Entry 6RHZ (electron microscopy, 3.20 A resolution); this record covers chains A and B of the 11 polymer chains in the assembly.

Chain A:
Molecule: Photosystem I P700 chlorophyll a apoprotein A1
Organism: Dunaliella salina
Notes: EC 1.97.1.12
Reference sequence: D0FXV2 (D0FXV2_DUNSA); numbering as in UniProt (aligned over 13-751)
Chain sequence (739 residues; each row starts with the number of its first residue):
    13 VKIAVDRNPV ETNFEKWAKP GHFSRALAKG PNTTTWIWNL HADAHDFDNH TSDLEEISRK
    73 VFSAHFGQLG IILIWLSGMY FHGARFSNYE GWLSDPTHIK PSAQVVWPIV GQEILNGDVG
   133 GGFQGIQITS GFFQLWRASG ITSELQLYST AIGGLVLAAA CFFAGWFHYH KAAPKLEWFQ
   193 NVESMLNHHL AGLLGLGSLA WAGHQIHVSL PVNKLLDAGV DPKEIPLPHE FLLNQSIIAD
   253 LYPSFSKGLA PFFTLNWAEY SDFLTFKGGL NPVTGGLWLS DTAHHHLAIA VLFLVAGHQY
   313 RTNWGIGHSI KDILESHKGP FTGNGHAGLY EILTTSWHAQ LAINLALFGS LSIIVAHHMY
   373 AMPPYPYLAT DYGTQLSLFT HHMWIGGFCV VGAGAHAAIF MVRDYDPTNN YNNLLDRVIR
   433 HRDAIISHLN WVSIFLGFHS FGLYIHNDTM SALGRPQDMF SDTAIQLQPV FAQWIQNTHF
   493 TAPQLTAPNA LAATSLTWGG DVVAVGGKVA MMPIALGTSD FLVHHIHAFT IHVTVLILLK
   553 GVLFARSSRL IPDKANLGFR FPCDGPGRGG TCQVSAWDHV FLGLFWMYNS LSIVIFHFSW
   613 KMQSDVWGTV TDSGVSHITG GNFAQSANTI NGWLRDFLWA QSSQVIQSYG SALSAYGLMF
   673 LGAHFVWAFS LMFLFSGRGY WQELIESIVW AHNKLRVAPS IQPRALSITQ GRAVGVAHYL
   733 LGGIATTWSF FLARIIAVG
Bound ions: chlorophyll a Mg site 1 near Gln116 (its only coordinating residue here); chlorophyll a Mg site 2 near Gln124 (its only coordinating residue here); chlorophyll a Mg site 3 near Thr498 (its only coordinating residue here); 4Fe-4S cluster Fe: Cys575, Cys584 (shared with Cys560(B), Cys569(B) of chain B)
Small-molecule neighbours:
  - beta-carotene (BCR), molecule 1: Ile84, Trp87, Leu88, Gly204, Leu205, Leu208, Gly209
  - beta-carotene (BCR), molecule 2: Leu85, Leu88, Thr162, Gly165, Gly166, Leu169, Leu208, Leu211, Ala212
  - beta-carotene (BCR), molecule 3: Trp119, Pro120, Ile121
  - beta-carotene (BCR), molecule 4: Leu211, Leu261, Phe264, Leu299, Val303, Leu306, Val307, His310
  - beta-carotene (BCR), molecule 5: Leu345, Ala351, Ile355, Ala409, Phe412
  - beta-carotene (BCR), molecule 6: Ala354, Ala358, Leu359, Ser362, Val402, Ala405, Gly406, Ala409, Val547, Leu550, Leu551, Val554
  - beta-carotene (BCR), molecule 7: Met671, Gly674, Phe677, Val678, Leu733, Ile736, Ala737, Trp740
  - chlorophyll a isomer (CL0): Phe453, Tyr456, Ile538, Phe541, Tyr600, Asn601, Ser604, Ile605, Phe608, Ile642, Trp645, Leu646, Leu650, Ser654, Ile658, Phe672, His676, Trp679, Tyr731, Gly735, Thr738, Thr739, Phe742
  - chlorophyll a (CLA), molecule 1: Val13, Lys14, Ile15, Trp190, Asn193, Ser196, His200, Thr314, Trp316
  - chlorophyll a (CLA), molecule 2: Ile15, Val17, Phe74, Phe78, Ala172, Phe175, Ala176, Phe179, His180, Ala184, Pro186, Trp190
  - chlorophyll a (CLA), molecule 3: Val22, Glu23, Thr24, Asn25, Phe26, Lys28, Trp29, His34, Lys72, Ser75, Phe174, Gly177, Trp178, Tyr181, His182
  - chlorophyll a (CLA), molecule 4: Trp29, Pro32, Trp48, Ile49, Trp50, Leu52, His53
  - chlorophyll a (CLA), molecule 5: Trp29, His34, Phe35, Leu52, His53, Ala56, His57, Phe59, His62, Lys72, Ala76, Gly79, Gln80, Ile83
  - chlorophyll a (CLA), molecule 6: Thr46, Ile49, Trp50, Ile697, Ile700, Val701, His704, Val709, Ala710, Pro711, Ile713, Pro715, Arg716, Leu718
  - chlorophyll a (CLA), molecule 7: Trp50, Phe677, Val678, Phe681, Phe685, Leu718, Gln722, Ala725, Val726, Ala729, His730, Leu733
  - chlorophyll a (CLA), molecule 8: His53, Ala54, His57, Asp58, His350, Leu353, Leu357, Phe400, Cys401, Val403, Gly404, Ala407, His408, Ile411, Arg415, Phe571, Arg572, Trp589, Val592, Leu596, Leu733
  - chlorophyll a (CLA), molecule 9: His57, Phe59, Asp60, Val73, Ala76, His77, Gln80, Leu81, Ile84, Leu85, Leu88, Trp349, His350, Gln352, Leu353, Asn356, Leu357, Phe360
  - chlorophyll a (CLA), molecule 10: His57, Gln80, Ile83, Ile84, Trp87, Phe360, Ile397, Phe400, Cys401
  - chlorophyll a (CLA), molecule 11: Ser70, His77, Leu188, Phe191, Val194, Met197, Leu198, His201, Leu202, Ile322, Leu326, Tyr342, Leu345, Thr346, Thr347, Ser348, Trp349, Gln352, Ile355, Asn356, Leu359, Phe360
  - chlorophyll a (CLA), molecule 12: Phe74, His77, Phe78, Leu81, Leu169, Cys173, Trp190, Phe191, Asn193, Ser196, Met197, His200, His201, Gly204, Leu205
  - chlorophyll a (CLA), molecule 13: Ile86, Trp87, Ser89, Gly90, Met91, Phe93, His94, Phe98, Gln116, Val117, Trp119, Leu167
  - chlorophyll a (CLA), molecule 14: Trp87, Met91, Ala115, Gln116, Ile138, Gln139, Ile140, Thr141, Ser142, Phe144, Ala667, Tyr668, Trp740
  - chlorophyll a (CLA), molecule 15: Trp87, Met91, Thr141, Ser142, Phe144, Ser389, Leu390, Thr392, His393, Trp396, Ile397, Phe400, Met671, Ile736, Thr739, Trp740
  - chlorophyll a (CLA), molecule 16: Trp87, Leu88, Ser142, Gly143, Phe144, Leu147, Leu205, Leu206, Phe360, Leu363, Ser364, Val367, Met371, Tyr377, Leu390, His393, His394, Ile397
  - chlorophyll a (CLA), molecule 17: Gln116, Val117, Val118, Trp119, Ile121, Val122, Gln124, Leu127, Ile138, Ala667, Leu670
  - chlorophyll a (CLA), molecule 18: Leu147, Ala150, Leu205, Leu206, Gly209, Ser210, Trp213, Gln217, Leu291, Thr294, His297, His298, Ile301, Phe305, Leu363, Ile366, Val367, His370, Met371, Pro376, Tyr377
  - chlorophyll a (CLA), molecule 19: Ser151, Gly152, Ile153, Gln158, Ser161, Thr162, Gly209, Ala212, Trp213, Gly215, His216, His219, Val220, Pro240, Leu244
  - chlorophyll a (CLA), molecule 20: Leu157, Gln158, Ser161, Leu239, His241, Leu244, Leu245
  - chlorophyll a (CLA), molecule 21: Leu198, Leu202, Leu206, Leu304, Phe305, Ala308, Gln311, Tyr312, Ile322, Ile325, Leu359, Leu427, Val430, Val554
  - chlorophyll a (CLA), molecule 22: Asn199, His200, Ala203, Gly204, Leu208, Leu306, His310, Gln311, Tyr312, Arg313, Thr314, Asn315, Trp316, Ile318
  - chlorophyll a (CLA), molecule 23: Leu211, Ala212, Ala214, Gly215, Ile218, His219, Leu244, Gln247, Phe257, Gly260, Leu261, Phe264, Tyr272, Phe275, Leu299
  - chlorophyll a (CLA), molecule 24: Phe264, Trp269, Ala270, Tyr272, Ser273, Leu276, Phe278, His296, Leu299, Ala300, Val303, Asn501
  - chlorophyll a (CLA), molecule 25: Thr277, Phe278, Gly280, Leu289, Asp293, Thr294, His296, His297, Ala300, Ile301, Leu304, His370, Met374, Pro376, Ala505, Thr506
  - chlorophyll a (CLA), molecule 26: Phe278, Leu497, Thr498, Ala499, Pro500, Asn501, Ala502
  - chlorophyll a (CLA), molecule 27: Leu304, Leu359, Ile366, His369, His370, Tyr372, Ala373, Met374, Thr506, Ser507, Thr509, Trp510
  - chlorophyll a (CLA), molecule 28: Val307, His310, Gln311, Ile318, Gly319, His320
  - chlorophyll a (CLA), molecule 29: Gln311, His320, Asp324, Ile325, Ser328, His329
  - chlorophyll a (CLA), molecule 30: Ile325, Leu326, His329, His338, Leu341, Leu345, Leu426, Leu427, Val430
  - chlorophyll a (CLA), molecule 31: His329, Lys330, Pro332, Phe333
  - chlorophyll a (CLA), molecule 32: Phe333, Thr334, Leu426, Arg429, Val430, His433, Ile437, His440
  - chlorophyll a (CLA), molecule 33: Ile365, Ile366, His369, Met395, Val402, Ile543, Thr546, Val547, Met599, Ser602, Leu603, Val606
  - chlorophyll a (CLA), molecule 34: His369, Tyr372, Phe391, Phe483, Ala484, Ile487, Gln488, Thr509, Trp510, Ile526, Leu528, His536, His539, Ile543, Val606, His609, Phe610
  - chlorophyll a (CLA), molecule 35: Ala436, His440, Trp443
  - chlorophyll a (CLA), molecule 36: Ile437, His440, Leu441, Val444, Ala540, Ile543, His544, Val547
  - chlorophyll a (CLA), molecule 37: Ser439, Asn442, Trp443, Ile446
  - chlorophyll a (CLA), molecule 38: Asn442, Ser445, Ile446, Gly449, Phe450, Phe453, Gly454, Ile457, Phe541, Leu548, Ile549, Leu594, Phe597, Trp598
  - chlorophyll a (CLA), molecule 39: Trp443, Ile446, Phe447, Phe450, His451
  - chlorophyll a (CLA), molecule 40: Trp443, Phe447, Leu448, Gln480, Pro481, Val482, Phe483, Ala484, Leu528, Phe533, His536, His537, Ala540, His544
  - chlorophyll a (CLA), molecule 41: Phe450, His451, Gly454, Leu455, Ile457, His458, Thr461, Met462, Arg467, Asp470, Phe472, Ile477
  - chlorophyll a (CLA), molecule 42: Phe453, Ile457, Asp460, Phe541, Phe597, Trp598, Tyr600, Asn601, Ile642, Leu646, Trp679, Tyr731
  - chlorophyll a (CLA), molecule 43: Thr461, Ala464, Leu465
  - chlorophyll a (CLA), molecule 44: Trp486, Ile487, Thr490, His491, Ala494, Thr498, Ala499, Thr506, Trp510
  - chlorophyll a (CLA), molecule 45: Leu670, Leu673, Gly674, His676, Phe677, Trp679, Ala680
  - chlorophyll a (CLA), molecule 46: Phe677, Ala680, Phe681, Leu683, Met684, Phe687, Ser688, Tyr692, Trp693, Leu696
  - chlorophyll a (CLA), molecule 47: Ile700, Ala703, His704, Leu707, Val709
  - chlorophyll a (CLA), molecule 48: Trp702, Ala703, Lys706
  - phylloquinone (PQN): Met684, Phe685, Ser688, Gly689, Arg690, Trp693, Ala717, Leu718, Ser719, Gly723
  - 4Fe-4S cluster (SF4): Cys575, Gly577, Pro578, Cys584, Ile720, Arg724

Chain B:
Molecule: Photosystem I P700 chlorophyll a apoprotein A2
Organism: Dunaliella salina
Notes: EC 1.97.1.12
Reference sequence: D0FXZ0 (D0FXZ0_DUNSA); numbering as in UniProt (aligned over 6-735)
Chain sequence (730 residues; numbered 6 to 735; the number before each row is that of its first residue):
     6 FPKFSQGLAQ DPSTRRIWYG LATAHDFESH DGMTEENLYQ KIFASHFGQL AIIFLWTSGN
    66 LFHVAWQGNF EQWVTDPIHV RPIAHAIWDP HFGQPAVEAF TRGGASGPVN IATSGVYQWW
   126 YTIGLRSNQE LYVSSVFLAL VSAVFLFAGW LHLQPNFQPS LSWFKDAESR LNHHLAGLFG
   186 VSSLAWTGHL VHVAIPESRG QHVGWDNFLS VLPHPQGLTP FWSGNWAAYA QNPDTASHAF
   246 GTADGSGTAI LTFLGGFHPQ TQSLWLSDMA HHHLAIAVLF IVAGHMYRTN FGIGHRLEAI
   306 LEAHTPPAGG LGAGHKGLFH TVNNSLHFQL GLALASVGTI TSLVAQHMYS LPPYAYLAVD
   366 FTTQASLYTH HQYIAGFIMC GAFAHGAIFF IRDYDPEQNK GNVLARVLDH KEAIISHLSW
   426 VSLFLGFHTL GLYVHNDVVQ AFGTPEKQIL IEPVFAQWIQ AAQGKSLYGF DLLLASSSSP
   486 AYSAGQSLWL PGWLEAINNN QNSLFLTIGP GDFLVHHAIA LGLHTTTLIL VKGALDARGS
   546 KLMPDKKDFG YSFPCDGPGR GGTCDISAYD AFYLAVFWML NTIGWVTFYW HWKHLTLWQG
   606 NVSQFDESST YLMGWLRDYL WLNSSQLING YNPFGMNSLS VWAWTFLFGH LVYATGFMFL
   666 ISWRGYWQEL IETLVWAHEK TPLANLVYWK DKPVALSIVQ ARLVGLAHFS VGYIFTYAAF
   726 LIASTAGRFG
Bound ions: chlorophyll a Mg near Asp94 (its only coordinating residue here); 4Fe-4S cluster Fe: Cys560, Cys569 (shared with Cys575(A), Cys584(A) of chain A)
Small-molecule neighbours:
  - beta-carotene (BCR), molecule 1: Leu55, Ile58, Phe59, Phe150, Gly182, Leu183, Val186, Ser187
  - beta-carotene (BCR), molecule 2: Leu66, Trp124, Trp125, Ser139, Phe142, Leu143, Trp210
  - beta-carotene (BCR), molecule 3: Leu189, Leu223, Phe226, Leu279, Val283, Ile286, Val287, His290, Ile298
  - beta-carotene (BCR), molecule 4: Phe333, Gly336, Leu337, Ala340, Thr344, Met384, Ala387, Phe388, Gly391, Phe394, Phe395
  - beta-carotene (BCR), molecule 5: Phe388, Val412, Val536, Leu540
  - beta-carotene (BCR), molecule 6: Phe429, His433, Leu437, Ile454, Ile456, Phe518, His522
  - beta-carotene (BCR), molecule 7: Trp649, Thr650, Phe653, Trp672, Ile676, Phe720
  - chlorophyll a isomer (CL0): Leu621, Leu625, Trp626
  - chlorophyll a (CLA), molecule 1: Phe9, Gly25, Leu26, Ala29, His30, Phe32, His35, Lys46, Ser50, Gly53, Gln54, Ile57
  - chlorophyll a (CLA), molecule 2: Thr19, Ile22, Trp23, Ile676, His683, Val692, Tyr693, Trp694, Lys695, Asp696, Pro698, Val699
  - chlorophyll a (CLA), molecule 3: Trp23, Phe653, Leu656, Val657, Thr660, Met663, Phe664, Leu701, Val709, Ala712, His713, Val716
  - chlorophyll a (CLA), molecule 4: Leu26, Ala27, Thr28, Ala29, His30, Asp31, His51, His332, Leu335, Leu339, Phe382, Ile383, Cys385, Gly386, His390, Ile393, Arg397, Tyr556, Tyr574, Phe577, Leu708, Val716, Phe720
  - chlorophyll a (CLA), molecule 5: His30, Phe32, Tyr44, Ile47, Ser50, His51, Gln54, Leu55, Ile58, Phe169, Arg175, Leu183, Phe184, Leu331, His332, Gln334, Leu335, Ala338, Leu339, Val342
  - chlorophyll a (CLA), molecule 6: His30, Gln54, Ile57, Ile58, Trp61, Ile379, Phe382, Ile383
  - chlorophyll a (CLA), molecule 7: Phe48, Phe52, Val149, Phe150, Ala153, Leu156, His157, Phe162, Pro164, Trp168
  - chlorophyll a (CLA), molecule 8: Phe48, His51, Phe52, Leu55, Trp124, Trp168, Phe169, Asp171, Ser174, Arg175, His178, His179, Gly182, Leu183, Phe184, Tyr359
  - chlorophyll a (CLA), molecule 9: Ile57, Trp61, Asn65, His68, Ala89, His90, Asn115, Ile116, Ala117, Thr118, Ser119, Val121, Val646, Trp647, Phe720
  - chlorophyll a (CLA), molecule 10: Ile58, Trp61, Thr62, Ser119, Gly120, Val121, Trp124, Val186, Ser187, Ala190, Val342, Ile345, Thr346, Val349, Met353, Tyr359, Leu372, His375, His376, Ile379, Ile383
  - chlorophyll a (CLA), molecule 11: Leu60, Trp61, Ser63, Gly64, Phe67, His68, Trp71, Gln72, His90, Ala91
  - chlorophyll a (CLA), molecule 12: Trp61, Asn65, Thr118, Ser119, Ser371, Leu372, Thr374, His375, Tyr378, Ile379, Phe382, Trp647, Ile719, Phe720, Tyr722, Ala723, Leu726, Ile727
  - chlorophyll a (CLA), molecule 13: His90, Ala91, Ile92, Trp93, Asp94, His96, Phe97, Phe105, Asn115, Ser645, Val646, Trp649
  - chlorophyll a (CLA), molecule 14: Trp93, Pro95, His96
  - chlorophyll a (CLA), molecule 15: Trp124, Thr127, Ile128, Leu183, Phe184, Ser187, Ser188, Trp191, Leu195, Met274, His277, His278, Ile281, Ile345, Leu348, Val349, His352, Met353, Pro358, Tyr359
  - chlorophyll a (CLA), molecule 16: Ile128, Gly129, Leu130, Glu135, Val138, Ser139, Phe142, Val146, Phe150, Ser187, Ala190, Trp191, Gly193, His194, His197, Val198, Val208, Gly209, Trp210, Phe213
  - chlorophyll a (CLA), molecule 17: Trp168, Asp171, Ser174, His178, Thr294, Asn295
  - chlorophyll a (CLA), molecule 18: Ala172, Arg175, Leu176, His179, Leu180, Phe184, Leu302, Leu306, Phe324, Val327, Asn328, Leu337, Ala338, Ser341, Val342, Ile345
  - chlorophyll a (CLA), molecule 19: Leu176, Leu180, Phe184, Leu284, Phe285, Ala288, Met291, Tyr292, Leu302, Ile305
  - chlorophyll a (CLA), molecule 20: Asn177, His178, Ala181, Gly182, Val186, Ile286, His290, Tyr292, Thr294, Phe296, Ile298
  - chlorophyll a (CLA), molecule 21: Leu189, Ala190, Thr192, Gly193, Val196, His197, Phe213, Leu214, Val216, Leu217, Pro218, His219, Gly222, Leu223, Trp227, Tyr234, Ile255, Leu256, Leu279
  - chlorophyll a (CLA), molecule 22: Phe226, Trp231, Ala232, Ala235, Leu256, Phe258, His276, Leu279, Ala280, Val283, Leu493
  - chlorophyll a (CLA), molecule 23: Thr257, Phe258, Gly260, Gly261, Leu269, Asp273, Met274, His276, His277, Ala280, Ile281, Leu284, His352, Leu356, Trp494, Trp498
  - chlorophyll a (CLA), molecule 24: Leu284, Val287, Met291, His300, Ala304, Ile305, Ala308, His309
  - chlorophyll a (CLA), molecule 25: Val287, Ala288, His290, Met291, Ile298, Gly299, His300
  - chlorophyll a (CLA), molecule 26: Ile305, Leu306, His309, Leu316, His320, Leu323, Val327, Phe333, Val408, Leu409, Val412
  - chlorophyll a (CLA), molecule 27: Ala308, His309, Thr310, Pro311, Pro312, Gly315, Leu316
  - chlorophyll a (CLA), molecule 28: Gly315, Leu316, Val408, Arg411, Val412, His415, Ala418, Ile419, His422
  - chlorophyll a (CLA), molecule 29: Leu337, Ala340, Ser341, Thr344, Leu348, Gln351, His352, Tyr354, Ser355, Leu356, Leu509, Phe510
  - chlorophyll a (CLA), molecule 30: Thr344, Ser347, Leu348, Gln351, Gln377, Gly381, Met384, Phe388, Leu528, Thr531, Thr532, Leu535, Met584, Thr587, Ile588
  - chlorophyll a (CLA), molecule 31: Gln351, Tyr354, Tyr373, Phe460, Ala461, Trp463, Ile464, Gln465, Phe510, Leu511, Ile513, His521, Ile524, Val591, Tyr594, Trp595, Lys598
  - chlorophyll a (CLA), molecule 32: Ala418, His422, Trp425
  - chlorophyll a (CLA), molecule 33: Ser421, His422, Ser424, Trp425, Leu428, Phe432
  - chlorophyll a (CLA), molecule 34: His422, Leu423, Trp425, Val426, Ala525, Leu528, His529, Thr532
  - chlorophyll a (CLA), molecule 35: Ser424, Ser427, Leu428, Gly431, Phe432, Leu435, Leu526, Thr530, Leu533, Ile534, Leu579, Phe582, Trp583
  - chlorophyll a (CLA), molecule 36: Trp425, Leu428, Phe429, Phe432, His433
  - chlorophyll a (CLA), molecule 37: Trp425, Val426, Phe429, Leu430, Glu457, Pro458, Val459, Phe460, Ala461, Phe518, His521, His522, Ala525, His529
  - chlorophyll a (CLA), molecule 38: Phe432, His433, Gly436, Leu437, Val439, His440, Val443, Phe447, Lys452, Ile454
  - chlorophyll a (CLA), molecule 39: Thr434, Leu435, Tyr438, Val520, Ala523, Leu526, Asn586, Trp590, Phe593, Leu617, Trp620, Leu625, Ser629, Ile633, Phe651, His655, Tyr658, Phe714, Tyr718, Thr721, Tyr722, Phe725
  - chlorophyll a (CLA), molecule 40: Leu435, Val439, Asp442, Leu526, Phe582, Trp583, Asn586, Trp590, Leu617, Leu621, Tyr658, Phe714
  - chlorophyll a (CLA), molecule 41: Val459, Phe460, Trp463
  - chlorophyll a (CLA), molecule 42: Trp463, Ile464, Ala467, Gln468, Leu478, Leu479, Trp494, Trp498, Phe510
  - chlorophyll a (CLA), molecule 43: Leu478, Pro485, Ala486, Ala489, Gly490, Leu493, Trp494
  - chlorophyll a (CLA), molecule 44: Trp649, Leu652, Phe653, His655, Leu656, Tyr658, Ala659
  - chlorophyll a (CLA), molecule 45: Leu656, Ala659, Thr660, Phe662, Met663, Ile666, Tyr671, Trp672, Leu675
  - chlorophyll a (CLA), molecule 46: Leu679, Ala682, His683, Thr686, Ala689, Val692
  - chlorophyll a (CLA), molecule 47: Trp681, Lys685, Thr686, Pro687
  - phylloquinone (PQN): Trp23, Met663, Phe664, Ser667, Trp668, Arg669, Trp672, Ala700, Leu701, Ser702, Ala706
  - 4Fe-4S cluster (SF4): Pro559, Cys560, Gly562, Pro563, Thr568, Cys569, Trp668, Ile703

Interface between chain A and chain B:
Contacting residue pairs - 120 pairs, chain A then chain B:
  Val122(A) - Phe447(B)
  Gly123(A) - Phe447(B)
  Gln124(A) - Phe447(B)
  Ile126(A) - Phe447(B)  hydrophobic
  Asp435(A) - Thr678(B)
  Asp435(A) - Trp681(B)
  Ala436(A) - Trp681(B)  hydrophobic
  Ile438(A) - Leu675(B)  hydrophobic
  Ser439(A) - Thr678(B)
  Ser439(A) - Trp681(B)
  Asn442(A) - Leu675(B)
  Asp460(A) - Tyr636(B)
  Thr461(A) - Trp649(B)  hydrogen bond
  Ser463(A) - Tyr636(B)
  Ser463(A) - Asn637(B)
  Ala464(A) - Tyr636(B)  hydrophobic
  Ala464(A) - Met641(B)
  Ala464(A) - Ser645(B)
  Leu465(A) - His96(B)
  Leu465(A) - Phe97(B)  hydrophobic
  Leu465(A) - Gly98(B)  hydrogen bond (backbone-backbone)
  Leu465(A) - Ala101(B)
  Gly466(A) - Pro100(B)
  Arg467(A) - His96(B)  hydrogen bond (side chain-backbone)
  Ile549(A) - Tyr671(B)
  Lys552(A) - Tyr671(B)  hydrogen bond (side chain-backbone)
  Lys552(A) - Glu674(B)  salt bridge
  Lys552(A) - Leu675(B)
  Ser560(A) - Glu674(B)  hydrogen bond
  Ser560(A) - Glu677(B)
  Arg561(A) - Glu677(B)
  Arg561(A) - Trp681(B)
  Leu562(A) - Gln673(B)
  Leu562(A) - Glu677(B)
  Lys566(A) - Glu674(B)  salt bridge
  Cys575(A) - Pro563(B)  hydrophobic
  Pro578(A) - Cys560(B)  hydrophobic
  Arg580(A) - Arg669(B)  hydrogen bond (backbone-side chain)
  Gly581(A) - Arg669(B)  hydrogen bond (backbone-side chain)
  Gly582(A) - Arg669(B)  hydrogen bond (backbone-side chain)
  Cys584(A) - Trp668(B)  hydrophobic
  Cys584(A) - Arg669(B)
  Cys584(A) - Gly670(B)  hydrogen bond (backbone-backbone)
  Cys584(A) - Tyr671(B)
  Cys584(A) - Ile703(B)  hydrophobic
  Gln585(A) - Ile666(B)  hydrogen bond (side chain-backbone)
  Gln585(A) - Ser667(B)
  Gln585(A) - Trp668(B)  hydrogen bond (side chain-backbone)
  Gln585(A) - Gly670(B)
  Gln585(A) - Tyr671(B)  hydrogen bond (backbone-backbone)
  Val586(A) - Gly670(B)
  Val586(A) - Glu674(B)
  His591(A) - Tyr671(B)
  Leu594(A) - Ser667(B)
  Asn643(A) - Ile633(B)  hydrogen bond (side chain-backbone)
  Asn643(A) - Tyr636(B)
  Asn643(A) - Leu652(B)
  Leu646(A) - Ile633(B)  hydrophobic
  Leu646(A) - Leu652(B)  hydrophobic
  Arg647(A) - Ile633(B)  hydrogen bond (side chain-backbone)
  Arg647(A) - Asn634(B)
  Arg647(A) - Asn637(B)  hydrogen bond
  Arg647(A) - Pro638(B)
  Trp651(A) - Trp626(B)  hydrogen bond (backbone-side chain)
  Ser655(A) - Trp626(B)
  Ile658(A) - Met618(B)  hydrophobic
  Ile658(A) - Arg622(B)  hydrogen bond (backbone-side chain)
  Ile658(A) - Trp626(B)
  Tyr661(A) - Asp442(B)  hydrogen bond (side chain-backbone)
  Tyr661(A) - Gln445(B)
  Tyr661(A) - Ala446(B)  hydrophobic
  Tyr661(A) - Tyr616(B)  hydrophobic
  Tyr661(A) - Met618(B)
  Gly662(A) - Ala446(B)  hydrogen bond (backbone-backbone)
  Ser666(A) - Ala446(B)
  Gly669(A) - Met618(B)
  Leu670(A) - Asp442(B)
  Phe672(A) - Leu621(B)  hydrophobic
  Leu673(A) - Met618(B)  hydrophobic
  Leu673(A) - Leu621(B)  hydrophobic
  Phe677(A) - Leu435(B)  hydrophobic
  Trp679(A) - Phe662(B)  hydrophobic
  Leu686(A) - Leu665(B)
  Leu686(A) - Trp668(B)
  Phe687(A) - Asp570(B)
  Phe687(A) - Leu665(B)  hydrophobic
  Phe687(A) - Ile666(B)  hydrophobic
  Ser688(A) - Asp570(B)
  Ser688(A) - Leu579(B)
  Gly689(A) - Cys569(B)
  Gly689(A) - Asp570(B)  hydrogen bond (backbone-side chain)
  Arg690(A) - Arg565(B)
  Arg690(A) - Gly566(B)  hydrogen bond (side chain-backbone)
  Arg690(A) - Gly567(B)  hydrogen bond (side chain-backbone)
  Arg690(A) - Cys569(B)  hydrogen bond (backbone-backbone)
  Gly691(A) - Cys569(B)  hydrogen bond (backbone-backbone)
  Gly691(A) - Asp570(B)
  Gly691(A) - Ile571(B)
  Tyr692(A) - Ile534(B)
  Tyr692(A) - Lys537(B)
  Tyr692(A) - Cys569(B)
  Tyr692(A) - Asp570(B)  hydrogen bond (backbone-backbone)
  Glu695(A) - Lys537(B)  hydrogen bond (backbone-side chain)
  Glu695(A) - Ser545(B)  hydrogen bond
  Glu695(A) - Lys551(B)  salt bridge
  Glu695(A) - Ile571(B)
  Leu696(A) - Ile420(B)  hydrophobic
  Leu696(A) - Lys537(B)
  Glu698(A) - Ser545(B)
  Glu698(A) - Lys546(B)
  Glu698(A) - Leu547(B)
  Ser699(A) - Glu417(B)
  Ser699(A) - Ile420(B)
  Ser699(A) - Ser421(B)
  Ser699(A) - Lys537(B)
  Trp702(A) - Glu417(B)
  Trp702(A) - Ala418(B)  hydrophobic
  Ile720(A) - Gly567(B)
  Ile720(A) - Cys569(B)  hydrophobic
  Arg724(A) - Trp668(B)
Interface residues without a listed pair, chain A (77 interface residues in all): Leu127, Leu548, Phe556, Pro574, Asp576, Gly577, Thr583, Phe593, Phe597, Ser638, Ser654, Ser663, Leu683, Gln694, Ile700, Ala703
Interface residues without a listed pair, chain B (75 interface residues in all): Ser424, Val443, Gly448, Lys452, Leu533, Asp541, Gly562, Thr568, Tyr578, Phe582, Ser629, Ser630, Phe651, Leu679, Ala682, Ser702, Phe714

In short:
Chain A and chain B form an interface of 77 and 75 residues respectively, with 27 hydrogen bonds and 3 salt
bridges. Polar pairs include Lys552(A)-Glu674(B), Lys566(A)-Glu674(B) and Glu695(A)-Lys551(B).
Chain A is Photosystem I P700 chlorophyll a apoprotein A1 and chain B is Photosystem I P700 chlorophyll a
apoprotein A2, both from Dunaliella salina; the structure, Structure of a minimal photosystem I from a green
alga, was determined by electron microscopy together with 6QPH from the same study.
